5MRC - chains A and R of the 78 polymer chains in the assembly; structure by electron microscopy, 3.25 A resolution.

Chain A:
Molecule: 21S ribosomal RNA
Source organism: Saccharomyces cerevisiae
Sequence (3296 nucleotides; each row starts with the number of its first residue):
     1 GUAAAAAGUA GAAUAAUAGA UUUGAAAUAU UUAUUAUAUA GAUUUAAAGA GAUAAUCAUG
    61 GAGUAUAAUA AUUAAAUUUA AUAAAUUUAA UAUAACUAUU AAUAGAAUUA GGUUACUAAU
   121 AAAUUAAUAA CAAUUAAUUU UAAAACCUAA AGGUAAACCU UUAUAUUAAU AAUGUUAUUU
   181 UUUAUUAUUU UUAUAAUAAG AAUAAUUAUU AAUAAUAAUA AACUAAGUGA ACUGAAACAU
   241 CUAAGUAACU UAAGGAUAAG AAAUCAACAG AGAUAUUAUG AGUAUUGGUG AGAGAAAAUA
   301 AUAAAGGUCU AAUAAGUAUU AUGUGAAAAA AAUGUAAGAA AAUAGGAUAA CAAAUUCUAA
   361 GACUAAAUAC UAUUAAUAAG UAUAGUAAGU ACCGUAAGGG AAAGUAUGAA AAUGAUUAUU
   421 UUAUAAGCAA UCAUGAAUAU AUUAUAUUAU AUUAAUGAUG UACCUUUUGU AUAAUGGGUC
   481 AGCAAGUAAU UAAUAUUAGU AAAACAAUAA GUUAUAAAUA AAUAGAAUAA UAUAUAUAUA
   541 UAAAAAAAUA UAUUAAAAUA UUUAAUUAAU AUUAAUUGAC CCGAAAGCAA ACGAUCUAAC
   601 UAUGAUAAGA UGGAUAAACG AUCGAACAGG UUGAUGUUGC AAUAUCAUCU GAUUAAUUGU
   661 GGUUAGUAGU GAAAGACAAA UCUGGUUUGC AGAUAGCUGG UUUUCUAUGA AAUAUAUGUA
   721 AGUAUAGCCU UUAUAAAUAA UAAUUAUUAU AUAAUAUUAU AUUAAUAUUA UAUAAAGAAU
   781 GGUACAGCAA UUAAUAUAUA UUAGGGAACU AUUAAAGUUU UAUUAAUAAU AUUAAAUCUC
   841 GAAAUAUUUA AUUAUAUAUA AUAAAGAGUC AGAUUAUGUG CGAUAAGGUA AAUAAUCUAA
   901 AGGGAAACAG CCCAGAUUAA GAUAUAAAGU UCCUAAUAAA UAAUAAGUGA AAUAAAUAUU
   961 AAAAUAUUAU AAUAUAAUCA GUUAAUGGGU UUGACAAUAA CCAUUUUUUA AUGAACAUGU
  1021 AACAAUGCAC UGAUUUAUAA UAAAUAAAAA AAAAUAAUAU UUAAAAUCAA AUAUAUAUAU
  1081 AUUUGUUAAU AGAUAAUAUA CGGAUCUUAA UAAUAAGAAU UAUUUAAUUC CUAAUAUGGA
  1141 AUAUUAUAUU UUUAUAAUAA AAAUAUAAAU ACUGAAUAUC UAAAUAUUAU UAUUACUUUU
  1201 UUUUUAAUAA UAAUAAUAUG GUAAUAGAAC AUUUAAUGAU AAUAUAUAUU AGUUAUUAAU
  1261 UAAUAUAUGU AUUAAUUAAA UAGAGAAUGC UGACAUGAGU AACGAAAAAA AGGUAUAAAC
  1321 CUUUUCACCU AAAACAUAAG GUUUAACUAU AAAAGUACGG CCCCUAAUUA AAUUAAUAAA
  1381 AAUAUAAAUA UAUUUAAGAU GGGAUAAUCU AUAUUAAUAA AAAUUUAUCU UAAAAUAUAU
  1441 AUAUUAUUAA UAAUUAUAUU AAUUAAUUAA UAAUAUAUAU AAUUAUAUUA UAUAUUAUAU
  1501 AUUUUUUAUA UAAUAUAAAC UAAUAAAGAU CAGGAAAUAA UUAAUGUAUA CCGUAAUGUA
  1561 GACCGACUCA GGUAUGUAAG UAGAGAAUAU GAAGGUGAAU UAGAUAAUUA AAGGGAAGGA
  1621 ACUCGGCAAA GAUAGCUCAU AAGUUAGUCA AUAAAGAGUA AUAAGAACAA AGUUGUACAA
  1681 CUGUUUACUA AAAACACCGC ACUUUGCAGA AACGAUAAGU UUAAGUAUAA GGUGUGAACU
  1741 CUGCUCCAUG CUUAAUAUAU AAAUAAAAUU AUUUAACGAU AAUUUAAUUA AAUUUAGGUA
  1801 AAUAGCAGCC UUAUUAUGAG GGUUAUAAUG UAGCGAAAUU CCUUGGCCUA UAAUUGAGGU
  1861 CCCGCAUGAA UGACGUAAUG AUACAACAAC UGUCUCCCCU UUAAGCUAAG UGAAAUUGAA
  1921 AUCGUAGUGA AGAUGCUAUG UACCUUCAGC AAGACGGAAA GACCCUAUGC AGCUUUACUG
  1981 UAAUUAGAUA GAUCGAAUUA UUGUUUAUUA UAUUCAGCAU AUUAAGUAAU CCUAUUAUUA
  2041 GGUAAUCGUU UAGAUAUUAA UGAGAUACUU AUUAUAAUAU AAUGAUAAUU CUAAUCUUAU
  2101 AAAUAAUUAU UAUUAUUAUU AUUAAUAAUA AUAAUAUGCU UUCAAGCAUA GUGAUAAAAC
  2161 AUAUUUAUAU GAUAAUCACU UUACUUAAUA GAUAUAAUUC UUAAGUAAUA UAUAAUAUAU
  2221 AUUUUAUAUA UAUUAUAUAU AAUAUAAGAG ACAAUCUCUA AUUGGUAGUU UUGAUGGGGC
  2281 GUCAUUAUCA GCAAAAGUAU CUGAAUAAGU CCAUAAAUAA AUAUAUAAAA UUAUUGAAUA
  2341 AAAAAAAAAU AAUAUAUAUU AUAUAUAUUA AUUAUAAAUU GAAAUAUGUU UAUAUAAAUU
  2401 UAUAUUUAUU GAAUAUAUUU UAGUAAUAGA UAAAAAUAUG UACAGUAAAA UUGUAAGGAA
  2461 AACAAUAAUA ACUUUCUCCU CUCUCGGUGG GGGUUCACAC CUAUUUUUAA UAGGUGUGAA
  2521 CCCCUCUUCG GGGUUCCGGU UCCCUUUCGG GUCCCGGAAC UUAAAUAAAA AUGGAAAGAA
  2581 UUAAAUUAAU AUAAUGGUAU AACUGUGCGA UAAUUGUAAC ACAAACGAGU GAAACAAGUA
  2641 CGUAAGUAUG GCAUAAUGAA CAAAUAACAC UGAUUGUAAA GGUUAUUGAU AACGAAUAAA
  2701 AGUUACGCUA GGGAUAACAG GGUAAUAUAG CGAAAGAGUA GAUAUUGUAA GCUAUGUUUG
  2761 CCACCUCGAU GUCGACUCAA CAUUUCCUCU UGGUUGUAAA AGCUAAGAAG GGUUUGACUG
  2821 UUCGUCAAUU AAAAUGUUAC GUGAGUUGGG UUAAAUACGA UGUGAAUCAG UAUGGUUCCU
  2881 AUCUGCUGAA GGAAAUAUUA UCAAAUUAAA UCUCAUUAUU AGUACGCAAG GACCAUAAUG
  2941 AAUCAACCCA UGGUGUAUCU AUUGAUAAUA AUAUAAUAUA UUUAAUAAAA AUAAUACUUU
  3001 AUUAAUAUAU UAUCUAUAUU AGUUUAUAUU UUAAUUAUAU AUUAUCAUAG UAGAUAAGCU
  3061 AAGUUGAUAA UAAAUAAAUA UUGAAUACAU AUUAAAUAUG AAGUUGUUUU AAUAAGAUAA
  3121 UUAAUCUGAU AAUUUUAUAC UAAAAUUAAU AAUUAUAGGU UUUAUAUAUU AUUUAUAAAU
  3181 AAAUAUAUUA UAAUAAUAAU AAUUAUUAUU AUUAAUAAAA AAUAUUAAUU AUAAUAUUAA
  3241 UAAAAUACUA AUUUAUCAGU UAUCUAUAUA AUAUCUAAUC UAUUAUUCUA UAUACU
Not modelled in the structure: 1-7, 80-83, 107-109, 129-131, 179-199, 554-559, 757-765, 811-815, 822, 967-1055, 1133-1136, 1153-1159, 1196-1204, 1375-1379, 1419-1422, 1441-1480, 1503-1505, 1538-1539, 2013-2077, 2101-2182, 2189-2197, 2222-2226, 2241-2242, 2277-2280, 2339-2344, 2393-2407, 2479-2572, 2715-2718, 2767-2771, 2985-3001, 3036-3039, 3179-3228, 3294-3296
Bound ions: Mg2+ site 1: A150, A218; Mg2+ site 2: A237, C238; Mg2+ site 3: G245, A327; Mg2+ site 4 near A258 (its only coordinating residue here); Mg2+ site 5 near G280 (its only coordinating residue here); Mg2+ site 6 near U322 (its only coordinating residue here); Mg2+ site 7 near A359 (its only coordinating residue here); Mg2+ site 8: A359, A360 (shared with 1 residue of chain b); Mg2+ site 9 near G394 (its only coordinating residue here); Mg2+ site 10: A423, U424; Mg2+ site 11 near G427 (its only coordinating residue here); Mg2+ site 12: C464 (shared with 3 residues of chain N); 130 more Mg2+ sites not listed

Chain R:
Molecule: bL27m
Source organism: Saccharomyces cerevisiae
Reference sequence: P12687 (RM02_YEAST); residue numbers follow UniProt; this construct covers 35-371
Amino-acid sequence (337 residues; each row starts with the number of its first residue):
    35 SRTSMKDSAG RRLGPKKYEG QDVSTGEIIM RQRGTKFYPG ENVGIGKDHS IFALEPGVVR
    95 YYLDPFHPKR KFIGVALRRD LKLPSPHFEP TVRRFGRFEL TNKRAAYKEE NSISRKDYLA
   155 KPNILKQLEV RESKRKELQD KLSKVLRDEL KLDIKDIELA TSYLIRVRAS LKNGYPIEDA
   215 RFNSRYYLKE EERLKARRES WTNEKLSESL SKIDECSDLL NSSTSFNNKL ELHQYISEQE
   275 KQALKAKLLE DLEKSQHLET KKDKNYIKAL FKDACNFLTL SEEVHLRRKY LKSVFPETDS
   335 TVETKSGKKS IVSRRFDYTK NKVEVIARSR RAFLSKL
Not modelled in the structure: 339-344

Chain A / chain R interface:
Residue-residue contacts (201):
  U528(A) - Arg138(R)  base contact
  U531(A) - Asn136(R)  hydrogen bond to the phosphate
  U533(A) - Phe132(R)  sugar contact
  U533(A) - Glu133(R)  base contact
  U533(A) - Leu134(R)  sugar contact
  U533(A) - Thr135(R)  base contact
  U533(A) - Asn136(R)  sugar contact
  U533(A) - Ala139(R)  phosphate contact
  A534(A) - Asn136(R)  sugar contact
  A534(A) - Arg138(R)  phosphate contact
  A534(A) - Ala139(R)  phosphate contact
  A534(A) - Lys142(R)  salt bridge to the phosphate
  U535(A) - Arg138(R)  salt bridge to the phosphate
  U535(A) - Lys142(R)  salt bridge to the phosphate
  A542(A) - Ile147(R)  base contact
  A542(A) - Tyr152(R)  stacking on the base
  A544(A) - Lys142(R)  phosphate contact
  A544(A) - Ser146(R)  sugar contact
  A545(A) - Lys142(R)  salt bridge to the phosphate
  A779(A) - Glu53(R)  sugar contact
  A779(A) - Tyr95(R)  sugar contact
  U780(A) - Pro49(R)  sugar contact
  U780(A) - Phe71(R)  phosphate contact
  U780(A) - Tyr95(R)  sugar contact
  U780(A) - Lys105(R)  salt bridge to the phosphate
  G781(A) - Phe71(R)  phosphate contact
  G781(A) - Lys105(R)  salt bridge to the phosphate
  U847(A) - Tyr52(R)  hydrogen bond to the sugar
  U848(A) - Tyr52(R)  sugar contact
  U849(A) - Glu53(R)  sugar contact
  U849(A) - Gly54(R)  hydrogen bond to the sugar
  U849(A) - Gln55(R)  sugar contact
  U849(A) - Arg113(R)  hydrogen bond to the sugar
  A850(A) - Arg113(R)  hydrogen bond to the sugar
  C2283(A) - Arg36(R)  salt bridge to the phosphate
  A2284(A) - Lys40(R)  salt bridge to the phosphate
  U2285(A) - Lys40(R)  hydrogen bond to the base
  U2286(A) - Lys40(R)  hydrogen bond to the base
  A2287(A) - Ser42(R)  phosphate contact
  A2287(A) - Arg45(R)  salt bridge to the phosphate
  U2288(A) - Lys40(R)  base contact
  U2288(A) - Asp41(R)  base contact
  U2288(A) - Ser42(R)  hydrogen bond to the phosphate
  U2288(A) - Ala43(R)  phosphate contact
  U2288(A) - Arg45(R)  salt bridge to the phosphate
  C2289(A) - Asp41(R)  hydrogen bond to the base
  A2290(A) - Asp41(R)  base contact
  G2291(A) - Asp41(R)  base contact
  A2295(A) - Pro49(R)  sugar contact
  A2296(A) - Arg45(R)  phosphate contact
  A2296(A) - Arg46(R)  sugar contact
  A2296(A) - Gly48(R)  sugar contact
  G2297(A) - Gly44(R)  phosphate contact
  G2297(A) - Arg45(R)  hydrogen bond to the phosphate
  G2297(A) - Arg46(R)  phosphate contact
  U2298(A) - Ala43(R)  phosphate contact
  U2298(A) - Gly44(R)  hydrogen bond to the phosphate
  U2300(A) - Met39(R)  phosphate contact
  C2301(A) - Thr37(R)  hydrogen bond to the base
  C2301(A) - Met39(R)  phosphate contact
  U2302(A) - Thr37(R)  sugar contact
  U2302(A) - Ser38(R)  base contact
  U2302(A) - Met39(R)  base contact
  G2303(A) - Thr37(R)  phosphate contact
  G2303(A) - Ser38(R)  hydrogen bond to the phosphate
  G2303(A) - Lys40(R)  base contact
  A2304(A) - Ser38(R)  hydrogen bond to the phosphate
  A2304(A) - Lys40(R)  hydrogen bond to the base
  A2307(A) - Lys40(R)  base contact
  A2308(A) - Lys40(R)  base contact
  A2325(A) - Val346(R)  hydrogen bond to the sugar
  A2325(A) - Ser347(R)  sugar contact
  A2325(A) - Arg348(R)  sugar contact
  U2326(A) - Val346(R)  sugar contact
  U2326(A) - Ser347(R)  hydrogen bond to the sugar
  U2326(A) - Phe367(R)  sugar contact
  A2327(A) - Ser327(R)  hydrogen bond to the base
  A2327(A) - Val328(R)  sugar contact
  A2327(A) - Phe367(R)  sugar contact
  A2327(A) - Ser369(R)  phosphate contact
  A2327(A) - Lys370(R)  phosphate contact
  A2328(A) - Ser327(R)  sugar contact
  A2328(A) - Ser369(R)  hydrogen bond to the phosphate
  A2328(A) - Lys370(R)  phosphate contact
  A2330(A) - Lys263(R)  hydrogen bond to the base
  A2330(A) - Cys309(R)  base contact
  A2330(A) - Glu317(R)  hydrogen bond to the base
  A2330(A) - Val318(R)  base contact
  A2330(A) - Arg321(R)  hydrogen bond to the base
  U2331(A) - Val318(R)  base contact
  U2331(A) - Arg322(R)  salt bridge to the phosphate
  U2332(A) - Arg322(R)  phosphate contact
  A2333(A) - Lys326(R)  phosphate contact
  A2333(A) - Val328(R)  hydrogen bond to the sugar
  U2334(A) - Lys326(R)  salt bridge to the phosphate
  U2334(A) - Val328(R)  sugar contact
  U2334(A) - Phe329(R)  sugar contact
  U2334(A) - Pro330(R)  phosphate contact
  U2334(A) - Glu331(R)  phosphate contact
  U2334(A) - Arg349(R)  sugar contact
  U2334(A) - Arg362(R)  hydrogen bond to the sugar
  U2335(A) - Pro330(R)  phosphate contact
  U2335(A) - Glu331(R)  hydrogen bond to the phosphate
  U2335(A) - Arg349(R)  hydrogen bond to the sugar
  A2345(A) - Lys279(R)  base contact
  A2345(A) - Leu283(R)  base contact
  A2345(A) - Glu316(R)  hydrogen bond to the base
  A2345(A) - His319(R)  sugar contact
  A2345(A) - Lys323(R)  sugar contact
  A2346(A) - Glu316(R)  base contact
  A2346(A) - His319(R)  sugar contact
  U2357(A) - Lys168(R)  phosphate contact
  U2357(A) - Lys206(R)  sugar contact
  A2358(A) - Lys168(R)  salt bridge to the phosphate
  A2358(A) - Arg202(R)  salt bridge to the phosphate
  A2358(A) - Lys206(R)  sugar contact
  A2358(A) - Asn207(R)  sugar contact
  U2359(A) - Arg165(R)  phosphate contact
  U2359(A) - Lys168(R)  salt bridge to the phosphate
  U2359(A) - Arg169(R)  salt bridge to the phosphate
  U2360(A) - Ile158(R)  base contact
  U2360(A) - Leu162(R)  phosphate contact
  U2360(A) - Arg165(R)  hydrogen bond to the phosphate
  U2360(A) - Arg169(R)  salt bridge to the phosphate
  U2364(A) - Lys206(R)  hydrogen bond to the sugar
  U2364(A) - Asn207(R)  sugar contact
  U2364(A) - Gly208(R)  hydrogen bond to the sugar
  A2365(A) - Lys206(R)  sugar contact
  A2365(A) - Gly208(R)  phosphate contact
  A2365(A) - Leu314(R)  sugar contact
  U2366(A) - Leu314(R)  sugar contact
  U2366(A) - Ser315(R)  phosphate contact
  U2366(A) - Val318(R)  sugar contact
  A2367(A) - Ser315(R)  hydrogen bond to the phosphate
  A2367(A) - Val318(R)  sugar contact
  A2367(A) - Arg322(R)  hydrogen bond to the phosphate
  U2368(A) - Arg322(R)  salt bridge to the phosphate
  U2385(A) - Phe350(R)  sugar contact
  U2385(A) - Asn355(R)  phosphate contact
  U2385(A) - Val357(R)  sugar contact
  A2386(A) - Lys356(R)  phosphate contact
  A2386(A) - Val357(R)  hydrogen bond to the phosphate
  G2596(A) - Arg67(R)  hydrogen bond to the sugar
  G2596(A) - Gly68(R)  base contact
  G2596(A) - Lys70(R)  hydrogen bond to the phosphate
  G2597(A) - Arg67(R)  sugar contact
  G2597(A) - Gly68(R)  sugar contact
  G2597(A) - Thr69(R)  hydrogen bond to the sugar
  G2597(A) - Lys70(R)  salt bridge to the phosphate
  U2598(A) - Thr69(R)  phosphate contact
  U2598(A) - Tyr72(R)  hydrogen bond to the phosphate
  A2599(A) - Arg104(R)  salt bridge to the phosphate
  U2600(A) - His101(R)  base contact
  U2600(A) - Pro102(R)  base contact
  U2600(A) - Arg104(R)  hydrogen bond to the sugar
  A2602(A) - Thr69(R)  hydrogen bond to the base
  A2602(A) - Tyr72(R)  base contact
  A2602(A) - His83(R)  base contact
  A2619(A) - Thr59(R)  base contact
  A2619(A) - Gly60(R)  base contact
  C2620(A) - Thr59(R)  sugar contact
  C2620(A) - Gly60(R)  base contact
  C2620(A) - Glu61(R)  sugar contact
  A2621(A) - Glu61(R)  phosphate contact
  A2621(A) - Ile62(R)  hydrogen bond to the sugar
  C2622(A) - Lys50(R)  phosphate contact
  C2622(A) - Ile62(R)  sugar contact
  C2622(A) - Arg65(R)  hydrogen bond to the sugar
  A2623(A) - Arg46(R)  hydrogen bond to the phosphate
  A2623(A) - Lys50(R)  phosphate contact
  A2624(A) - Arg46(R)  salt bridge to the phosphate
  U2630(A) - Arg65(R)  hydrogen bond to the base
  U2630(A) - Asp82(R)  hydrogen bond to the sugar
  G2631(A) - Gly60(R)  hydrogen bond to the base
  G2631(A) - Ile62(R)  base contact
  G2631(A) - Arg65(R)  sugar contact
  G2631(A) - Gly80(R)  phosphate contact
  G2631(A) - Lys81(R)  hydrogen bond to the phosphate
  G2631(A) - Asp82(R)  sugar contact
  G2631(A) - Ser84(R)  sugar contact
  G2631(A) - Phe86(R)  sugar contact
  A2632(A) - Gly80(R)  phosphate contact
  A2632(A) - Lys81(R)  hydrogen bond to the phosphate
  A2632(A) - Phe86(R)  sugar contact
  A2633(A) - Thr59(R)  sugar contact
  A2633(A) - Leu88(R)  sugar contact
  A2637(A) - Ser148(R)  phosphate contact
  A2637(A) - Arg149(R)  hydrogen bond to the phosphate
  G2638(A) - Arg149(R)  salt bridge to the phosphate
  G2638(A) - Lys150(R)  salt bridge to the phosphate
  U2639(A) - Lys150(R)  salt bridge to the phosphate
  G2651(A) - Lys81(R)  salt bridge to the phosphate
  C2652(A) - His83(R)  hydrogen bond to the sugar
  A2653(A) - Arg67(R)  sugar contact
  A2653(A) - Lys81(R)  salt bridge to the phosphate
  A2653(A) - Asp82(R)  phosphate contact
  A2653(A) - His83(R)  sugar contact
  U2654(A) - Arg45(R)  sugar contact
  U2654(A) - Arg67(R)  hydrogen bond to the sugar
  U2654(A) - Lys81(R)  salt bridge to the phosphate
  U2654(A) - Asp82(R)  phosphate contact
Other interface residues (no listed pair), chain A (88 interface residues in all): A530, A532, A543, A778, U2306, A2356, A2655
Other interface residues (no listed pair), chain R (103 interface residues in all): Ser35, Leu47, Ser58, Ala203, Asn262, Leu320, Ile345

Summary:
88 residues of chain A and 103 residues of chain R are in contact; the contacts include 50 hydrogen bonds, 27
salt bridges and 1 aromatic stacking contact. Polar contacts include U2285(A)-Lys40(R), U2286(A)-Lys40(R) and
C2289(A)-Asp41(R). A150(A) and A218(A) coordinate Mg2+ site 1.
Here chain A is 21S ribosomal RNA and chain R is bL27m, both from Saccharomyces cerevisiae. Entry 5MRC
(Structure of the yeast mitochondrial ribosome - Class A) was determined by electron microscopy (same
publication as 5MRE and 5MRF).
